PDB entry 5UZ4 | electron microscopy, 5.80 A resolution (low resolution: residue-level contacts below are approximate; hydrogen-bond / salt-bridge calls are withheld) | chains A and P of the 21 polymer chains in the assembly

Chain A:
Molecule: 16S ribosomal RNA
Organism: Escherichia coli
Sequence (1527 nucleotides; row label = number of the first residue in the row):
     6 GAAGAGUUUGAUCAUGGCUCAGAUUGAACGCUGGCGGCAGGCCUAACACA
    56 UGCAAGUCGAACGGUAACAGGAAGAAGCUUGCUUCUUUGCUGACGAGUGG
   106 CGGACGGGUGAGUAAUGUCUGGGAAACUGCCUGAUGGAGGGGGAUAACUA
   156 CUGGAAACGGUAGCUAAUACCGCAUAACGUCGCAAGACCAAAGAGGGGGA
   206 CCUUCGGGCCUCUUGCCAUCGGAUGUGCCCAGAUGGGAUUAGCUAGUAGG
   256 UGGGGUAACGGCUCACCUAGGCGACGAUCCCUAGCUGGUCUGAGAGGAUG
   306 ACCAGCCACACUGGAACUGAGACACGGUCCAGACUCCUACGGGAGGCAGC
   356 AGUGGGGAAUAUUGCACAAUGGGCGCAAGCCUGAUGCAGCCAUGCCGCGU
   406 GUAUGAAGAAGGCCUUCGGGUUGUAAAGUACUUUCAGCGGGGAGGAAGGG
   456 AGUAAAGUUAAUACCUUUGCUCAUUGACGUUACCCGCAGAAGAAGCACCG
   506 GCUAACUCCGUGCCAGCAGCCGCGGUAAUACGGAGGGUGCAAGCGUUAAU
   556 CGGAAUUACUGGGCGUAAAGCGCACGCAGGCGGUUUGUUAAGUCAGAUGU
   606 GAAAUCCCCGGGCUCAACCUGGGAACUGCAUCUGAUACUAGCAAGCUUGA
   656 GUCUCGUAGAGGGGGGUAGAAUUCCAGGUGUAGCGGUGAAAUGCGUAGAG
   706 AUCUGGAGGAAUACCGGUGGCGAAGGCGGCCCCCUGGACGAAGACUGACG
   756 CUCAGGUGCGAAAGCGUGGGGAGCAAACAGGAUUAGAUACCCUGGUAGUC
   806 CACGCCGUAAACGAUGUCGACUUGGAGGUUGUGCCCUUGAGGCGUGGCUU
   856 CCGGAGCUAACGCGUUAAGUCGACCGCCUGGGGAGUACGGCCGCAAGGUU
   906 AAAACUCAAAUGAAUUGACGGGGGCCCGCACAAGCGGUGGAGCAUGUGGU
   956 UUAAUUCGAUGCAACGCGAAGAACCUUACCUGGUCUUGACAUCCACGGAA
  1006 GUUUUCAGAGAUGAGAAUGUGCCUUCGGGAACCGUGAGACAGGUGCUGCA
  1056 UGGCUGUCGUCAGCUCGUGUUGUGAAAUGUUGGGUUAAGUCCCGCAACGA
  1106 GCGCAACCCUUAUCCUUUGUUGCCAGCGGUCCGGCCGGGAACUCAAAGGA
  1156 GACUGCCAGUGAUAAACUGGAGGAAGGUGGGGAUGACGUCAAGUCAUCAU
  1206 GGCCCUUACGACCAGGGCUACACACGUGCUACAAUGGCGCAUACAAAGAG
  1256 AAGCGACCUCGCGAGAGCAAGCGGACCUCAUAAAGUGCGUCGUAGUCCGG
  1306 AUUGGAGUCUGCAACUCGACUCCAUGAAGUCGGAAUCGCUAGUAAUCGUG
  1356 GAUCAGAAUGCCACGGUGAAUACGUUCCCGGGCCUUGUACACACCGCCCG
  1406 UCACACCAUGGGAGUGGGUUGCAAAAGAAGUAGGUAGCUUAACCUUCGGG
  1456 AGGGCGCUUACCACUUUGUGAUUCAUGACUGGGGUGAAGUCGUAACAAGG
  1506 UAACCGUAGGGGAACCUGCGGUUGGAU
Differences from the reference sequence: conflict A645 (G61656 in 1095872043)
Covalent attachments: covalent link G31-C48, A65-C381, G258-C269, G447-C488, G774-C806, G1222-C1322, G1356-C1367; covalent link U49-U365, U1091-U1095, G1419-U1481; covalent link G61-G107, A66-G104, A71-G100, C770-G809, A780-G803, A790-G1497, A1000-G1041, U1085-G1094, A1117-G1156, U1118-G1156, A1213-G1215, A1256-G1278, U1264-G1272, C1443-G1459, U1445-G1457; covalent link G257-A270, G714-A777, A715-A777, G812-A901, G927-A1503, G976-A1362, A1261-A1275

Chain P:
Protein: 30S ribosomal protein S16
Organism: Escherichia coli
UniProt: B7MIU7 (RS16_ECO45); residue numbers follow UniProt; this construct covers 1-82
Sequence (82 residues; each row starts with the number of its first residue):
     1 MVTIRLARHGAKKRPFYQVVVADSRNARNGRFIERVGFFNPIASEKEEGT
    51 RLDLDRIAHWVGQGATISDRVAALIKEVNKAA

How chain A and chain P interact:
Contacting residue pairs - 69 pairs, chain A then chain P:
  C43(A) - Lys12(P)
  A44(A) - Lys12(P)
  C110(A) - Arg25(P)
  G111(A) - Arg25(P)
  G134(A) - Arg25(P)
  C135(A) - Met1(P)
  C136(A) - Met1(P)
  G227(A) - Gln63(P)
  A228(A) - Trp60(P)
  U229(A) - Met1(P)
  U229(A) - Arg31(P)
  U229(A) - Ile33(P)
  U229(A) - Trp60(P)
  G230(A) - Arg25(P)
  G230(A) - Arg31(P)
  G230(A) - Ile33(P)
  U231(A) - Arg31(P)
  A309(A) - Asn29(P)
  A309(A) - Arg31(P)
  G310(A) - Gly30(P)
  G310(A) - Arg31(P)
  A374(A) - Arg70(P)
  U375(A) - Leu6(P)
  U375(A) - Tyr17(P)
  U375(A) - Arg28(P)
  U375(A) - Arg70(P)
  G376(A) - Arg5(P)
  G376(A) - Leu6(P)
  G376(A) - Arg28(P)
  G376(A) - Ser68(P)
  G377(A) - Thr3(P)
  G377(A) - Arg5(P)
  G377(A) - Ser24(P)
  G378(A) - Ser24(P)
  A389(A) - Arg28(P)
  U390(A) - Arg28(P)
  G391(A) - Arg8(P)
  G391(A) - Arg28(P)
  C392(A) - Arg8(P)
  C392(A) - Lys12(P)
  C392(A) - Lys13(P)
  A393(A) - Lys12(P)
  G450(A) - Lys13(P)
  A451(A) - Arg70(P)
  A452(A) - Arg70(P)
  A452(A) - Glu77(P)
  G453(A) - Ala73(P)
  G453(A) - Glu77(P)
  U472(A) - Lys76(P)
  U473(A) - Lys76(P)
  G474(A) - Lys76(P)
  C483(A) - Lys13(P)
  G484(A) - Lys13(P)
  A608(A) - Phe32(P)
  A608(A) - Arg35(P)
  A609(A) - Arg35(P)
  G617(A) - Arg14(P)
  C618(A) - Arg14(P)
  C624(A) - His9(P)
  C624(A) - Gly10(P)
  C624(A) - Ala11(P)
  U625(A) - His9(P)
  U625(A) - Phe16(P)
  G626(A) - Phe16(P)
  G626(A) - Gln18(P)
  G626(A) - Phe38(P)
  G626(A) - Arg51(P)
  G627(A) - Phe38(P)
  G627(A) - Arg51(P)
Also at the interface, not in a pair above, chain A (44 interface residues in all): U137, C311, A607
Also at the interface, not in a pair above, chain P (36 interface residues in all): Pro41, Gly64, Ala65, Thr66

In short:
44 residues of chain A and 36 residues of chain P are in contact.
Here chain A is 16S ribosomal RNA and chain P is 30S ribosomal protein S16, both from Escherichia coli. Entry
5UZ4 (The cryo-EM structure of YjeQ bound to the 30S subunit suggests a fidelity checkpoint function for ...)
was determined by electron microscopy.
